2C3C - chains A and B; structure by X-ray diffraction, 2.15 A resolution.

== Chain A (and B) ==
Name: 2-oxopropyl-com reductase
Organism: Xanthobacter autotrophicus
Notes: EC 1.8.1.5; chain B of this document is another copy of the same molecule, construct and numbering; everything in this record applies to it too
UniProt: Q56839 (XECC_XANP2); residue numbers follow UniProt; this construct covers 1-523
Chain sequence (523 residues; each row starts with the number of its first residue):
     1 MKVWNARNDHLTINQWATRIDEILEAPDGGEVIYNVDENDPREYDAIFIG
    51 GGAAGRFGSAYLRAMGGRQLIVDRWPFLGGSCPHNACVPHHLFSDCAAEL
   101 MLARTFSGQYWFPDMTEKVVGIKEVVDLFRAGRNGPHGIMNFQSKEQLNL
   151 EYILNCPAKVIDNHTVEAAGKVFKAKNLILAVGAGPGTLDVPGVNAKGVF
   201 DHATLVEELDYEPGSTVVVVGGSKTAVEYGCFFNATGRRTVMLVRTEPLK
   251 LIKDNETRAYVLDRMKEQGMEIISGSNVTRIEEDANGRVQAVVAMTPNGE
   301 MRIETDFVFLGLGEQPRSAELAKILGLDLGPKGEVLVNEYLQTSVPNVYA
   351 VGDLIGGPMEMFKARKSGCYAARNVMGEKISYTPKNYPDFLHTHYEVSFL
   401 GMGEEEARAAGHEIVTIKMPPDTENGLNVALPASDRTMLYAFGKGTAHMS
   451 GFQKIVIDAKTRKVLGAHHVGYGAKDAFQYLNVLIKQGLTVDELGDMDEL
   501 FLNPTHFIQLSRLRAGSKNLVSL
Disordered / not traced: 1
Small-molecule neighbours:
  - acetone (ACN): Leu431, Phe501, His506, Gln509
  - 1-thioethanesulfonic acid (COM): Gly52, Ala53, Arg56, Phe57, Gly79, Cys82, Pro83, Val88, Met140, Met361, Arg365
  - FAD (flavin-adenine dinucleotide): Ile49, Gly50, Gly51, Gly52, Ala53, Ala54, Gly55, Val72, Asp73, Arg74, Trp75, Gly79, Gly80, Ser81, Cys82, Asn85, Ala86, Cys87, His90, His91, Cys156, Pro157, Ala158, Ala181, Val182, Gly183, Ala184, His202, Thr225, Tyr229, Glu314, Arg317, Val351, Gly352, Asp353, Met359, Glu360, Met361, Phe362, Ala364, Phe390
  - NADP (NAP; NADP nicotinamide-adenine-dinucleotide phosphate): His90, Leu189, Val220, Gly221, Gly222, Ser223, Lys224, Thr225, Ala226, Glu228, Val244, Arg245, Thr246, Glu247, Lys250, Asn277, Gly311, Leu312, Gly313, Glu314, Pro358, Met359, Glu360, Phe390, Leu391
UniProt features mapped onto this chain:
  - binding site (FAD): Ala53, Ala54, Ser81, Ala158, Asp353, Met361, Phe501
  - binding site (2-oxopropyl-coenzyme M): Arg56, Cys82, Arg365
  - binding site (NADP(+)): Gly222 to Thr225, Arg245, Thr246, Glu360

== How chain A and chain B interact ==
Residue-residue contacts - 204 pairs, chain A then chain B:
  Thr12(A) - Glu424(B)
  Thr12(A) - Asn425(B)  hydrogen bond
  Ile13(A) - Pro421(B)  hydrophobic
  Ile13(A) - Asn425(B)  hydrogen bond (backbone-side chain)
  Ile13(A) - Val429(B)  hydrophobic
  Asn14(A) - Asn425(B)  hydrogen bond (backbone-side chain)
  Asn14(A) - Asn428(B)
  Phe57(A) - Gln509(B)
  Phe57(A) - Leu513(B)  hydrophobic
  Ala60(A) - Leu513(B)  hydrophobic
  Tyr61(A) - Arg512(B)
  Tyr61(A) - Ala515(B)
  Tyr61(A) - Gly516(B)
  Ala64(A) - Gly516(B)
  Ala64(A) - Ser517(B)  hydrogen bond (backbone-side chain)
  Met65(A) - Gly516(B)
  Cys82(A) - Phe501(B)  hydrophobic
  Cys87(A) - Leu502(B)  hydrophobic
  Val88(A) - Met438(B)
  Val88(A) - Phe442(B)  hydrophobic
  His91(A) - Asp435(B)  salt bridge
  His91(A) - Met438(B)
  His91(A) - Phe501(B)
  His91(A) - Leu502(B)  hydrogen bond (side chain-backbone)
  Leu92(A) - Met438(B)  hydrophobic
  Asp95(A) - Ser434(B)
  Asp95(A) - Asp435(B)
  Asp95(A) - Arg436(B)  hydrogen bond (side chain-backbone)
  Asp95(A) - Thr437(B)
  Asp95(A) - Met438(B)  hydrogen bond (side chain-backbone)
  Cys96(A) - Trp111(B)  hydrophobic
  Ala98(A) - Arg436(B)
  Glu99(A) - Glu99(B)
  Glu99(A) - Leu102(B)
  Glu99(A) - Trp111(B)
  Glu99(A) - Arg436(B)  salt bridge
  Leu100(A) - Trp111(B)  hydrophobic
  Leu102(A) - Glu99(B)
  Tyr110(A) - Glu124(B)
  Tyr110(A) - Leu128(B)
  Trp111(A) - Cys96(B)  hydrophobic
  Trp111(A) - Glu99(B)
  Trp111(A) - Leu100(B)  hydrophobic
  Trp111(A) - Pro113(B)
  Trp111(A) - Val120(B)  hydrophobic
  Pro113(A) - Trp111(B)
  Pro113(A) - Pro113(B)
  Val120(A) - Trp111(B)  hydrophobic
  Glu124(A) - Tyr110(B)
  Leu128(A) - Tyr110(B)
  Leu128(A) - Leu439(B)  hydrophobic
  Leu128(A) - Phe442(B)
  Phe129(A) - Phe442(B)  hydrophobic
  Gly132(A) - Phe442(B)
  Arg133(A) - Phe442(B)
  Pro136(A) - Ala430(B)
  Ile139(A) - Ala430(B)
  Ile139(A) - Leu431(B)  hydrophobic
  Phe142(A) - Thr423(B)
  Gln143(A) - Leu513(B)
  Gln147(A) - Pro421(B)
  Gln147(A) - Arg514(B)  hydrogen bond (backbone-side chain)
  Gln147(A) - Leu523(B)  hydrogen bond (side chain-backbone)
  Leu148(A) - Arg514(B)
  Met361(A) - Phe501(B)  hydrophobic
  Phe362(A) - Asp498(B)
  Phe362(A) - Glu499(B)
  Arg365(A) - Glu499(B)  salt bridge
  Arg365(A) - Phe501(B)
  Arg365(A) - Gln509(B)
  Arg365(A) - Arg512(B)
  Lys366(A) - Asp496(B)  hydrogen bond (side chain-backbone)
  Lys366(A) - Met497(B)
  Lys366(A) - Asp498(B)  salt bridge
  Lys366(A) - Arg512(B)
  Cys369(A) - Arg512(B)
  Tyr370(A) - Asp496(B)  hydrogen bond
  Tyr387(A) - Asp498(B)
  Pro388(A) - Leu500(B)
  Asp389(A) - Leu500(B)
  Phe390(A) - Phe501(B)
  His392(A) - Asp435(B)  salt bridge
  Glu396(A) - Asp435(B)
  Met419(A) - Gln143(B)
  Pro421(A) - Ile13(B)  hydrophobic
  Pro421(A) - Gln147(B)
  Thr423(A) - Phe142(B)
  Glu424(A) - Thr12(B)
  Asn425(A) - Thr12(B)  hydrogen bond
  Asn425(A) - Ile13(B)  hydrogen bond (side chain-backbone)
  Asn425(A) - Asn14(B)  hydrogen bond (side chain-backbone)
  Asn428(A) - Asn14(B)
  Val429(A) - Ile13(B)  hydrophobic
  Val429(A) - Asn14(B)
  Ala430(A) - Pro136(B)
  Ala430(A) - Ile139(B)
  Leu431(A) - Ile139(B)  hydrophobic
  Asp435(A) - His91(B)  salt bridge
  Asp435(A) - Asp95(B)
  Asp435(A) - His392(B)  salt bridge
  Asp435(A) - Glu396(B)
  Asp435(A) - Lys475(B)  salt bridge
  Arg436(A) - Asp95(B)  hydrogen bond (backbone-side chain)
  Arg436(A) - Ala98(B)
  Arg436(A) - Glu99(B)  salt bridge
  Arg436(A) - Arg436(B)
  Arg436(A) - Tyr472(B)
  Thr437(A) - Asp95(B)
  Met438(A) - Val88(B)
  Met438(A) - His91(B)
  Met438(A) - Leu92(B)  hydrophobic
  Met438(A) - Asp95(B)  hydrogen bond (backbone-side chain)
  Phe442(A) - Val88(B)  hydrophobic
  Phe442(A) - Leu128(B)
  Phe442(A) - Phe129(B)  hydrophobic
  Phe442(A) - Gly132(B)
  Phe442(A) - Arg133(B)
  Tyr472(A) - Arg436(B)
  Gly473(A) - Gly473(B)
  Gly473(A) - Asp476(B)
  Lys475(A) - Asp435(B)  salt bridge
  Lys475(A) - Leu500(B)
  Lys475(A) - Leu502(B)  hydrogen bond (side chain-backbone)
  Asp476(A) - Gly473(B)
  Asp476(A) - Ala477(B)
  Asp476(A) - Asn503(B)
  Asp476(A) - Pro504(B)
  Asp476(A) - Thr505(B)  hydrogen bond
  Ala477(A) - Asp476(B)
  Ala477(A) - Ala477(B)  hydrophobic
  Ala477(A) - Tyr480(B)  hydrophobic
  Gln479(A) - Asp498(B)
  Gln479(A) - Glu499(B)
  Gln479(A) - Leu500(B)
  Gln479(A) - Asn503(B)
  Gln479(A) - Thr505(B)
  Gln479(A) - Ile508(B)
  Tyr480(A) - Ala477(B)  hydrophobic
  Tyr480(A) - Tyr480(B)  hydrophobic
  Tyr480(A) - Leu481(B)  hydrophobic
  Tyr480(A) - Leu484(B)
  Tyr480(A) - Leu494(B)  hydrophobic
  Tyr480(A) - Met497(B)  hydrophobic
  Tyr480(A) - Thr505(B)  hydrogen bond
  Tyr480(A) - Phe507(B)
  Tyr480(A) - Ile508(B)  hydrophobic
  Leu481(A) - Tyr480(B)  hydrophobic
  Val483(A) - Leu484(B)  hydrophobic
  Val483(A) - Met497(B)  hydrophobic
  Leu484(A) - Tyr480(B)  hydrophobic
  Leu484(A) - Val483(B)  hydrophobic
  Leu484(A) - Leu484(B)  hydrophobic
  Leu484(A) - Gln487(B)
  Gln487(A) - Leu484(B)
  Gln487(A) - Gln487(B)  hydrogen bond
  Asp496(A) - Lys366(B)  hydrogen bond (backbone-side chain)
  Asp496(A) - Tyr370(B)  hydrogen bond
  Met497(A) - Lys366(B)
  Met497(A) - Tyr480(B)  hydrophobic
  Met497(A) - Val483(B)  hydrophobic
  Asp498(A) - Phe362(B)
  Asp498(A) - Lys366(B)  salt bridge
  Asp498(A) - Tyr387(B)
  Asp498(A) - Gln479(B)
  Glu499(A) - Phe362(B)
  Glu499(A) - Arg365(B)  salt bridge
  Glu499(A) - Gln479(B)
  Leu500(A) - Pro388(B)
  Leu500(A) - Asp389(B)
  Leu500(A) - Lys475(B)
  Leu500(A) - Gln479(B)
  Phe501(A) - Cys82(B)  hydrophobic
  Phe501(A) - His91(B)
  Phe501(A) - Met361(B)  hydrophobic
  Phe501(A) - Arg365(B)
  Leu502(A) - Cys87(B)  hydrophobic
  Leu502(A) - His91(B)  hydrogen bond (backbone-side chain)
  Leu502(A) - Lys475(B)  hydrogen bond (backbone-side chain)
  Asn503(A) - Asp476(B)
  Asn503(A) - Gln479(B)
  Pro504(A) - Asp476(B)
  Thr505(A) - Asp476(B)  hydrogen bond
  Thr505(A) - Tyr480(B)  hydrogen bond
  Phe507(A) - Tyr480(B)
  Ile508(A) - Gln479(B)
  Ile508(A) - Tyr480(B)  hydrophobic
  Gln509(A) - Phe57(B)
  Gln509(A) - Arg365(B)
  Arg512(A) - Tyr61(B)
  Arg512(A) - Arg365(B)
  Arg512(A) - Lys366(B)
  Arg512(A) - Cys369(B)
  Leu513(A) - Phe57(B)  hydrophobic
  Leu513(A) - Ala60(B)  hydrophobic
  Leu513(A) - Gln143(B)
  Leu513(A) - Leu148(B)  hydrophobic
  Arg514(A) - Gln147(B)  hydrogen bond (side chain-backbone)
  Arg514(A) - Leu148(B)
  Ala515(A) - Tyr61(B)
  Gly516(A) - Tyr61(B)
  Gly516(A) - Ala64(B)
  Gly516(A) - Met65(B)
  Ser517(A) - Ala64(B)  hydrogen bond (side chain-backbone)
  Leu523(A) - Gln147(B)  hydrogen bond (backbone-side chain)
Also at the interface, not in a pair above, chain A (99 interface residues in all): Arg56, Lys118, Gly135, Ser434, Leu439, Ala474, Phe478, Leu494
Also at the interface, not in a pair above, chain B (101 interface residues in all): Ala103, Met115, Lys118, Gly135, Phe390, Met419, Ala474, Phe478, Asn482

== In short ==
Chain A and chain B form an interface of 99 and 101 residues respectively; the contacts include 29 hydrogen
bonds and 12 salt bridges. Polar pairs include His91(A)-Asp435(B), Glu99(A)-Arg436(B) and Arg365(A)-Glu499(B).
Bound to chain A: 1-thioethanesulfonic acid, flavin-adenine dinucleotide, acetone and NADP.
Both chains are 2-oxopropyl-com reductase (Xanthobacter autotrophicus). Entry 2C3C (2.01 Angstrom X-ray
crystal structure of a mixed disulfide between coenzyme M and NADPH-dependent oxidoreductase 2-ketopropyl ...)
was determined by X-ray diffraction (same publication as 2C3D).
